PDB entry 7VV5 | electron microscopy, 2.76 A resolution | chains B and S of the 5 polymer chains in the assembly

# Chain B
Protein: Guanine nucleotide-binding protein G(I)/G(S)/G(T) subunit beta-1
Source organism: Homo sapiens
UniProtKB: P62873 (GBB1_HUMAN); residues 2-340 here = UniProt positions 2-340
Chain sequence (358 residues; each row starts with the number of its first residue; numbers below 1 keep their minus sign (Met-17 is residue -17)):
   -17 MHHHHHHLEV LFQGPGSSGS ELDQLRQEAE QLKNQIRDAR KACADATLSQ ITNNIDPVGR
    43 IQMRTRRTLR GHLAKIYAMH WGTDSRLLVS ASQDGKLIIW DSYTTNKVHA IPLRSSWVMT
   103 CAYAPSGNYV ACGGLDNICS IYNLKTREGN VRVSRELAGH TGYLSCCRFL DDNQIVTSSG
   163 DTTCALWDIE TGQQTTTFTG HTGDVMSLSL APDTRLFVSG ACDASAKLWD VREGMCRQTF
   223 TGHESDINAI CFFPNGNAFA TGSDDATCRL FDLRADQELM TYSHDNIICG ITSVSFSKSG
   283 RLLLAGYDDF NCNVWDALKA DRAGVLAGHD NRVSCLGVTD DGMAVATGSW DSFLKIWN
Disordered / not traced: -17 to 1
Differences from the reference sequence: initiating methionine (-17); expression tag (-16 to 1)
Cystine bridges: Cys121-Cys149
Curated features (UniProtKB/Swiss-Prot):
  - modified residue: Ser2 (N-acetylserine), His266 (Phosphohistidine)
  - natural variant: Leu30 (L30F: In MRD42; uncertain significance), Arg52 (R52G: In MRD42), Gly64 (G64V: In MRD42), Asp76 (D76E: In MRD42; D76G: In MRD42), Gly77 (G77S: In MRD42), Lys78 (K78R: In MRD42), Ile80 (I80N: In MRD42; I80T: In MRD42), His91 (H91R: In MRD42; uncertain significance), Ala92 (A92T: In MRD42), Pro94 (P94S: In MRD42), Leu95 (L95P: In MRD42), Arg96 (R96L: In MRD42), 5 further natural variant entries in UniProt

# Chain S
Protein: scFv
Source organism: Homo sapiens
Notes: antibody fragment or engineered binder
Chain sequence (285 residues; each row starts with the number of its first residue; note: 1 number in that range is skipped by the numbering (no residue carries it; nothing is unmodelled there); a row labelled like 120A-120N holds insertion residues (120A, then the next letters in order); numbers below 1 keep their minus sign (Met-36 is residue -36)):
   -36 MLLVNQSHQG FNKEHTSKMV SAIVLYVLLA AAAHSAFAVQ LVESGGGLVQ PGGSRKLSCS
    24 ASGFAFSSFG MHWVRQAPEK GLEWVAYISS GSGTIYYADT VKGRFTISRD DPKNTLFLQM
    84 TSLRSEDTAM YYCVRSIYYY GSSPFDFWGQ GTTLTVS
120A-120N AGGGGSGGGGSGGG
   122 GSADIVMTQA TSSVPVTPGE SVSISCRSSK SLLHSNGNTY LYWFLQRPGQ SPQLLIYRMS
   182 NLASGVPDRF SGSGSGTAFT LTISRLEAED VGVYYCMQHL EYPLTFGAGT KLEL
Disordered / not traced: -36 to 1, 120A-120N
Cystine bridges: Cys147-Cys217

# Chain B / chain S interface
Contacting residue pairs (14; chain B residue first):
  Asp66(B) - Tyr103(S)
  Arg68(B) - Tyr103(S)
  Leu69(B) - Tyr103(S)  hydrophobic
  Asp83(B) - Tyr103(S)
  Val90(B) - Tyr102(S)  hydrophobic
  His91(B) - Tyr102(S)
  Arg129(B) - Val2(S)
  Arg129(B) - Arg98(S)  hydrogen bond (backbone-side chain)
  Glu130(B) - Gly26(S)
  Glu130(B) - Phe27(S)
  Glu130(B) - Ala28(S)  hydrogen bond (backbone-backbone)
  Glu130(B) - Phe32(S)
  Gly131(B) - Phe32(S)
  Asn132(B) - Ala28(S)
Interface residues without a listed pair, chain S (11 interface residues in all): Ser31, Ile100, Phe110

# Overview
Chain B and chain S form an interface of 10 and 11 residues respectively, with 2 hydrogen bonds. Polar
contacts include Arg129(B)-Arg98(S) and Glu130(B)-Ala28(S).
Here chain B is Guanine nucleotide-binding protein G(I)/G(S)/G(T) subunit beta-1 and chain S is scFv, both
from Homo sapiens. Entry 7VV5 (Cryo-EM structure of pseudoallergen receptor MRGPRX2 complex with C48/80,
state1) was determined by electron microscopy together with 7VDH, 7VDL, 7VDM, 7VUY, 7VUZ, 7VV0, 7VV3 and 7VV4
from the same study.
